1DBJ - chains L and H; structure by X-ray diffraction, 2.70 A resolution.

# Chain L
Molecule: IGG1-kappa DB3 fab (light chain)
Organism: Mus musculus
Notes: antibody fragment or engineered binder
Sequence (216 residues; each row starts with the number of its first residue; a row labelled like 27A-27E holds insertion residues (27A, then the next letters in order)):
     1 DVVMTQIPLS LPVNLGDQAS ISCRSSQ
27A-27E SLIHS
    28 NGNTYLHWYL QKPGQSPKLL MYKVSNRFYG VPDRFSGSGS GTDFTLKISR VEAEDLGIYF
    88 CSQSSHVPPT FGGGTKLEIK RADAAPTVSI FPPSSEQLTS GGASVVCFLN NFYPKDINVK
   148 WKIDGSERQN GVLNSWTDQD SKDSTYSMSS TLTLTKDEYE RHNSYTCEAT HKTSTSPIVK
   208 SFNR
Disulfide bonds: Cys-23/Cys-88, Cys-134/Cys-194
Sequence notes: conflict Val-2 (Ile in 1589925), Ile-7 (Ser in 1589925), Asn-14 (Ser in 1589925), Leu-27B (Val29 in 1589925), Ile-27C (Val30 in 1589925), His-34 (Glu39 in 1589925), Tyr-36 (Phe41 in 1589925), Met-48 (Ile53 in 1589925), Tyr-56 (Ser61 in 1589925), Ile-85 (Val90 in 1589925), Phe-87 (Tyr92 in 1589925), Ser-89 (Phe94 in 1589925), Ser-91 (Ala96 in 1589925), Pro-96 (Trp101 in 1589925)
Residues lining bound ligands: aetiocholanolone (AE2): Ser-91, Val-94, Pro-96

# Chain H
Molecule: IGG1-kappa DB3 fab (heavy chain)
Organism: Mus musculus
Reference sequence: P01868 (GC1_MOUSE); the construct has insertions or renumbered stretches relative to UniProt, so the offset changes along the chain: 114-130 = UniProt 1-17; 133-154 = UniProt 18-39; 162-169 = UniProt 42-49; 171-180 = UniProt 50-59; 3 more segments
Sequence (219 residues; numbered 1 to 228 plus 6 insertion-coded residues; 15 numbers in that range are skipped by the numbering (no residue carries them; nothing is unmodelled there); the number before each row is that of its first residue; a row labelled like 82A-82C holds insertion residues (82A, then the next letters in order)):
     1 QIQLVQSGPE LKKPGETVKI SCKASGYAFT NYGVNWVKEA PGKELKWMGW IN
   52A I
    53 YTGEPTYVDD FKGRFAFSLE TSASTAYLEI
82A-82C NNL
    83 KNEDTATYFC TRGDYVNW
100A-100B YF
   101 DVWGAGTTVT VSSAKTTPPS VYPLAPGSAA
   133 QTNSMVTLGC LVKGYFPEPV TV
   156 TW
   162 NSGSLSSG
   171 VHTFPAVLQS
   183 DLYTLSSSVT VPSS
   199 PR
   202 PSETVTCNVA HPASSTKVDK KI
   226 VPR
Disulfide bonds: Cys-22/Cys-92, Cys-142/Cys-208
Residues lining bound ligands: aetiocholanolone (AE2): Gly-33, Asn-35, Trp-47, Trp-50, Thr-58, Gly-95, Asp-96, Tyr-97, Trp-100, Tyr-100A, Phe-100B
UniProt features mapped onto this chain:
  - region: Val-226 to Arg-228 (Hinge)

# Chain L / chain H interface
Residue-residue contacts (67):
  His-27D(L) with Trp-100(H)
  Tyr-32(L) with Asn-99(H); Trp-100(H)
  His-34(L) with Asn-99(H); Trp-100(H)
  Tyr-36(L) with Phe-100B(H), hydrogen bond (side chain-backbone); Trp-103(H)
  Gln-38(L) with Glu-39(H), hydrogen bond
  Ser-43(L) with Phe-91(H); Gly-104(H), hydrogen bond (side chain-backbone); Ala-105(H)
  Pro-44(L) with Trp-103(H)
  Leu-46(L) with Tyr-100A(H), hydrophobic
  Tyr-49(L) with Asn-99(H); Tyr-100A(H), hydrophobic
  Lys-50(L) with Asn-99(H)
  Phe-55(L) with Asp-101(H)
  Ser-91(L) with Trp-100(H), hydrogen bond (side chain-backbone)
  Pro-95(L) with Trp-47(H), hydrophobic; Val-60(H), hydrophobic
  Pro-96(L) with Trp-47(H)
  Phe-98(L) with Val-37(H), hydrophobic; Glu-44(H); Leu-45(H); Phe-100B(H), hydrophobic
  Gly-99(L) with Glu-44(H)
  Gly-100(L) with Glu-44(H), hydrogen bond (backbone-side chain)
  Ser-116(L) with Thr-139(H)
  Phe-118(L) with Leu-124(H); Ala-125(H); Pro-126(H); Thr-139(H); Leu-140(H), hydrophobic
  Pro-119(L) with Arg-228(H)
  Ser-121(L) with Tyr-122(H); Pro-123(H); Arg-228(H)
  Glu-123(L) with Val-121(H); Tyr-122(H); Pro-123(H); Lys-221(H), salt bridge
  Gln-124(L) with Tyr-122(H); Lys-145(H)
  Ser-131(L) with Leu-143(H); Lys-145(H)
  Val-133(L) with Leu-124(H), hydrophobic
  Phe-135(L) with Phe-174(H), hydrophobic; Ser-188(H); Ser-190(H)
  Asn-137(L) with Thr-139(H); His-172(H); Phe-174(H); Ser-190(H), hydrogen bond
  Asn-138(L) with His-172(H)
  Leu-160(L) with Val-177(H), hydrophobic; Gln-179(H)
  Ser-162(L) with Phe-174(H); Pro-175(H), hydrogen bond (side chain-backbone)
  Trp-163(L) with Pro-175(H)
  Thr-164(L) with Thr-173(H); Phe-174(H)
  Lys-169(L) with Ser-168(H)
  Ser-174(L) with His-172(H), hydrogen bond; Phe-174(H)
  Met-175(L) with Phe-174(H)
  Ser-176(L) with Phe-174(H)
  Thr-180(L) with Gln-179(H), hydrogen bond
Other interface residues (no listed pair), chain L (43 interface residues in all): Gln-42, Phe-87, Ser-127, Asn-161, Asp-167, Thr-178
Other interface residues (no listed pair), chain H (42 interface residues in all): Lys-46, Val-98, Gly-141, Ser-167, Ser-189, Thr-192

# Summary
43 residues of chain L face 42 of chain H across their interface, with 9 hydrogen bonds and 1 salt bridge.
Polar pairs include Glu-123(L)/Lys-221(H), Tyr-36(L)/Phe-100B(H) and Gln-38(L)/Glu-39(H). Aetiocholanolone is
bound between chain L and chain H.
Here chain L is IGG1-kappa DB3 fab (light chain) and chain H is IGG1-kappa DB3 fab (heavy chain), both from
Mus musculus. Entry 1DBJ (Molecular basis of cross-reactivity and the limits of antibody-antigen
complementarity) was determined by X-ray diffraction together with 2DBL, 1DBK and 1DBM from the same study.
